PDB entry 7DFA | X-ray diffraction, 2.54 A resolution | chains A and L of the 4 polymer chains in the assembly

== Chain A ==
Molecule: Beta-arrestin-1
Source organism: Bos taurus
UniProtKB: P17870 (ARRB1_BOVIN); residues 1-418 here = UniProt positions 1-418
Amino-acid sequence (426 residues; row label = number of the first residue in the row):
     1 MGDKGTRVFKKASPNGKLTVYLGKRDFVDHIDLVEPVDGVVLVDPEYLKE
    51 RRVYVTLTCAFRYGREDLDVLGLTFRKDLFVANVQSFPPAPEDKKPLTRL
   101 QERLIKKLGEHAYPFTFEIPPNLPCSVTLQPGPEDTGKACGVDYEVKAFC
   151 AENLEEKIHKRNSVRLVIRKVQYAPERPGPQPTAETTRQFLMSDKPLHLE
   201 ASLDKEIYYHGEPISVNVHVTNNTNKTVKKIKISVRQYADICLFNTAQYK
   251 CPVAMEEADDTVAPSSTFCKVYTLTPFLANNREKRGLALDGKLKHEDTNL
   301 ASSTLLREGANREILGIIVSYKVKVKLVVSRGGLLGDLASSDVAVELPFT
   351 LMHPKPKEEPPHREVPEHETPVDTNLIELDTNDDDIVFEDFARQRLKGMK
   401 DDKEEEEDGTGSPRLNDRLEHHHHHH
Disordered / not traced: 1-4, 368-426
Differences from the reference sequence: expression tag (419-426)
Curated features (UniProtKB/Swiss-Prot):
  - motif: Asp-385 to Arg-395 ([DE]-X(1,2)-F-X-X-[FL]-X-X-X-R motif)
  - binding site (1D-myo-inositol hexakisphosphate): Lys-250, Met-255, Lys-324, Lys-326
  - modified residue: Tyr-47 (Phosphotyrosine), Ser-412 (Phosphoserine)
  - mutagenesis: Lys-157 (K157Q: Impairs InsP6-binding and oligomerization; when associated with Q-160 and Q-161), Lys-160 (K160Q: Impairs InsP6-binding and oligomerization; when associated with Q-157 and Q-161), Arg-161 (R161Q: Impairs InsP6-binding and oligomerization; when associated with Q-157 and Q-160), Lys-232 (K232Q: Impairs InsP6-binding and oligomerization; when associated with Q-236, Q-250, Q-324 and Q-326), Arg-236 (R236Q: Impairs InsP6-binding and oligomerization; when associated with Q-232, Q-250, Q-324 and Q-326), Lys-250 (K250Q: Impairs InsP6-binding and oligomerization; when associated with Q-232, Q-236, Q-324 and Q-326), Lys-324 (K324Q: Impairs InsP6-binding and oligomerization; when associated with Q-232, Q-236, Q-250 and Q-326), Lys-326 (K326Q: Impairs InsP6-binding and oligomerization; when associated with Q-232, Q-236, Q-250 and Q-324), Phe-391 (F391A: Abolishes interaction with AP2B1; no effect on interaction with CLTC), Arg-395 (R395E: Abolishes interaction with AP2B1; impairs interaction with CLTC), Leu-396 (L396A: Impairs interaction with AP2B1; no effect on interaction with CLTC)
Reported in the primary citation:
  - conformationally variable residues (side-chain flip): Ala-90 to Lys-94, Leu-293, Lys-294, His-295, Lys-355 to Glu-359
  - contacts within the chain: Gln-189/Asp-194 (hydrogen bond)

== Chain L ==
Molecule: FAB30 light chain
Source organism: Mus musculus
Amino-acid sequence (227 residues; each row starts with the number of its first residue):
     1 MFVFSIATNAYASDIQMTQSPSSLSASVGDRVTITCRASQSVSSAVAWYQ
    51 QKPGKAPKLLIYSASSLYSGVPSRFSGSRSGTDFTLTISSLQPEDFATYY
   101 CQQYKYVPVTFGQGTKVEIKRTVAAPSVFIFPPSDSQLKSGTASVVCLLN
   151 NFYPREAKVQWKVDNALQSGNSQESVTEQDSKDSTYSLSSTLTLSKADYE
   201 KHKVYACEVTHQGLSSPVTKSFNRGEC
Disordered / not traced: 1-12, 162-163, 225-227
Disulfides: Cys-36/Cys-101, Cys-147/Cys-207

== How chain A and chain L interact ==
Contacting residue pairs (10):
  Arg-7(A) / Arg-79(L)
  Glu-358(A) / Ser-63(L)  hydrogen bond
  Glu-358(A) / Ser-66(L)
  Glu-364(A) / Tyr-104(L)
  Val-365(A) / Tyr-104(L)
  Val-365(A) / Lys-105(L)
  Val-365(A) / Val-107(L)
  Pro-366(A) / Lys-105(L)
  Pro-366(A) / Tyr-106(L)
  Pro-366(A) / Val-107(L)  hydrogen bond (backbone-backbone)
Also at the interface, not in a pair above, chain A (6 interface residues in all): Glu-367
Also at the interface, not in a pair above, chain L (9 interface residues in all): Ser-44, Val-109

== Summary ==
6 residues of chain A and 9 residues of chain L are in contact; the contacts include 2 hydrogen bonds. Polar
contacts include Glu-358(A)/Ser-63(L) and Pro-366(A)/Val-107(L). The paper reports conformational variability
at Ala-90(A), Leu-293(A) and Lys-294(A) among others; contacts within the chain involving Asp-194(A) and
Gln-189(A).
Here chain A is Beta-arrestin-1 (Bos taurus) and chain L is FAB30 light chain (Mus musculus). Entry 7DFA
(Crystal of Arrestin2-V2Rpp-4-Fab30 complex) was determined by X-ray diffraction together with 7DF9, 7DFB and
7DFC from the same study.
